PDB entry 6SKL | electron microscopy, 3.70 A resolution | chains J and Y of the 18 polymer chains in the assembly

[Chain J]
Molecule: DNA fork, lagging-strand template
Sequence (61 nucleotides; row label = number of the first residue in the row):
     1 GGCAGGCAGGCAGGCACACACTCTCCAATTCTCTAATCACTTACCATCAC
    51 TTCCTACTCTA
Unresolved in the structure: 1-14, 37-61

[Chain Y]
Molecule: Chromosome segregation in meiosis protein 3
Source organism: Saccharomyces cerevisiae (strain ATCC 204508 / S288c)
Notes: fragment: Mcm3; engineered mutation(s): CBP-tag at N-terminus
Reference sequence: Q04659 (CSM3_YEAST); residue numbers follow UniProt; this construct covers 1-317
Chain sequence (317 residues; numbered 1 to 317; the number before each row is that of its first residue):
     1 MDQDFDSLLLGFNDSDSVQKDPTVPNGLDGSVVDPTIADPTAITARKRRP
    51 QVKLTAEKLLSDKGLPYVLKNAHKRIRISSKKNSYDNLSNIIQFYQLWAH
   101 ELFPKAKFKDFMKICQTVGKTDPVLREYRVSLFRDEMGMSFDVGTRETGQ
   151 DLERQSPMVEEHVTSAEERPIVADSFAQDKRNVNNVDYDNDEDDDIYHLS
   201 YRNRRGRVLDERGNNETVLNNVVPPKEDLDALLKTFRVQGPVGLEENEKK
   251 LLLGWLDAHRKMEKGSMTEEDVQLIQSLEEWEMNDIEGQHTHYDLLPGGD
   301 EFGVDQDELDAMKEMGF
Unresolved in the structure: 1-45, 140-317
Reported in the primary citation:
  - binding site for DNA fork, leading-strand template: Lys47, Arg48

[Chain J / chain Y interface]
Pairs across the interface (7; chain J residue first):
  DC26(J) - Arg48(Y)  hydrogen bond to the base
  DA27(J) - Lys47(Y)  salt bridge to the phosphate
  DA27(J) - Arg48(Y)  hydrogen bond to the sugar
  DA28(J) - Pro50(Y)  phosphate contact
  DA28(J) - Gln51(Y)  sugar contact
  DA28(J) - Lys53(Y)  salt bridge to the phosphate
  DT29(J) - Lys53(Y)  phosphate contact
Also at the interface, not in a pair above, chain J (5 interface residues in all): DC25
Also at the interface, not in a pair above, chain Y (6 interface residues in all): Arg46

[Summary]
5 residues of chain J face 6 of chain Y across their interface, with 2 hydrogen bonds and 2 salt bridges.
Polar contacts include DC26(J)-Arg48(Y), DA27(J)-Arg48(Y) and DA27(J)-Lys47(Y). From the paper: a binding site
for DNA fork, leading-strand template at Lys47(Y) and Arg48(Y).
Chain J is DNA fork, lagging-strand template and chain Y is Chromosome segregation in meiosis protein 3
(Saccharomyces cerevisiae (strain ATCC 204508 / S288c)); the structure, Cryo-EM structure of the CMG Fork
Protection Complex at a replication fork - Conformation 1, was determined by electron microscopy, deposited
together with 6SKO.
